2AGZ - chains H and A of the 4 polymer chains in the assembly; structure by X-ray diffraction, 1.60 A resolution.

Chain H:
Protein: Aromatic amine dehydrogenase
Source organism: Alcaligenes faecalis
Notes: EC 1.4.99.4
UniProtKB: P84887 (AAUA_ALCFA); numbering as in UniProt (aligned over 48-182)
Amino-acid sequence (135 residues; each row starts with the number of its first residue):
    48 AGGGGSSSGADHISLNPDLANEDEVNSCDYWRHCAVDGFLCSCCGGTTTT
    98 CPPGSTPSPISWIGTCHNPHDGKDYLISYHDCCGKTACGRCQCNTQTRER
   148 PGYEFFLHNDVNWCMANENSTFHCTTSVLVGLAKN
Not modelled in the structure: 48-67
Modified residues: Trp109 (2-amino-3-(6,7-dioxo-6,7-dihydro-1H-indol-3-yl)-propionic acid; TRQ)
UniProt features mapped onto this chain:
  - active site: Trp109 (Tryptophylquinone 6'-substrate hemiaminal intermediate), Asp128 (Proton acceptor)
  - binding site (substrate): Asp84, Asn156 to Val158
  - site: Thr172 (Transition state stabilizer)
  - modified residue: Trp109 (Tryptophylquinone)
  - cross-link: Trp109 to Trp160 (Tryptophan tryptophylquinone (Trp-Trp))
Disulfide bonds: Cys75-Cys140, Cys81-Cys113, Cys88-Cys171, Cys90-Cys138, Cys91-Cys135, Cys98-Cys129, Cys130-Cys161
Covalently attached groups: covalent link Trp109-Trp160
Bound ions: Zn2+: His114, Asp121
Residues lining bound ligands: (1S)-1-amino-2-(1H-indol-3-yl)ethanol (TSC): Asp84, Gly85, Trp109, Asp128, Asn156, Asp157, Val158, Asn159, Trp160, Phe169, Thr172

Chain A:
Protein: Aromatic amine dehydrogenase
Source organism: Alcaligenes faecalis
Notes: EC 1.4.99.4
UniProtKB: P84888 (AAUB_ALCFA); residues 73-432 here correspond to UniProt positions 30-389 (UniProt number = residue number - 43)
Amino-acid sequence (361 residues; row label = number of the first residue in the row):
    73 REVLTGGHSVSAPQENRIYVMDSVFMHLTESRVHVYDYTNGKFLGMVPTA
   123 FNGHVQVSNDGKKIYTMTTYHERITRGKRSDVVEVWDADKLTFEKEISLP
   173 PKRVQGLNYDGLFRQTTDGKFIVLQNASPATSIGIVDVAKGDYVEDVTAA
   223 AGCWSVIPQPNRPRSFMTICGDGGLLTINLGEDGKVASQSRSKQMFSVKD
   273 DPIFIAPALDKDKAHFVSYYGNVYSADFSGDEVKVDGPWSLLNDEDKAKN
   323 WVPGGYNLVGLHRASGRMYVFMHPDGKEGTHKFPAAEIWVMDTKTKQRVA
   373 RIPGRDALSMTIDQQRNLMLTLDGGNVNVYDISQPEPKLLRTIEGAAEAS
   423 LQVQFHPVGGT
Disulfide bonds: Cys225-Cys242
Residues lining bound ligands: (1S)-1-amino-2-(1H-indol-3-yl)ethanol (TSC): Phe97, Leu100, Phe123, Asn124, Gln177, Gly178, Leu179

How chain H and chain A interact:
Pairs across the interface (67):
  Phe86(H) - Phe97(A)  hydrophobic
  Phe86(H) - Met98(A)  hydrophobic
  Ile107(H) - Pro201(A)
  Gly131(H) - Thr147(A)
  Lys132(H) - Thr147(A)
  Thr133(H) - Thr101(A)
  Thr133(H) - Thr147(A)
  Ala134(H) - Phe97(A)
  Ala134(H) - Met98(A)
  Gly136(H) - Met98(A)
  Gln139(H) - Phe97(A)
  Asn141(H) - Tyr328(A)  hydrogen bond
  Gln143(H) - Glu350(A)
  Gln143(H) - Gly351(A)
  Gln143(H) - His353(A)
  Gln143(H) - Lys354(A)
  Thr144(H) - Glu350(A)
  Arg145(H) - Glu350(A)  salt bridge
  Glu146(H) - Tyr291(A)  hydrogen bond (backbone-side chain)
  Glu146(H) - His353(A)  salt bridge
  Glu146(H) - Lys354(A)  salt bridge
  Arg147(H) - Pro274(A)
  Arg147(H) - Tyr291(A)
  Arg147(H) - Glu350(A)  salt bridge
  Pro148(H) - Ile275(A)
  Pro148(H) - Ile277(A)  hydrophobic
  Pro148(H) - Tyr291(A)
  Gly149(H) - Trp226(A)
  Tyr150(H) - Gly224(A)
  Tyr150(H) - Trp226(A)
  Tyr150(H) - Ile241(A)  hydrophobic
  Tyr150(H) - Gly243(A)
  Tyr150(H) - Phe268(A)
  Tyr150(H) - Pro274(A)
  Tyr150(H) - Ile275(A)  hydrogen bond (side chain-backbone)
  Tyr150(H) - Ile277(A)  hydrophobic
  Glu151(H) - Val270(A)
  Phe152(H) - Ala199(A)  hydrophobic
  Phe152(H) - Pro201(A)
  Phe152(H) - Trp226(A)  hydrophobic
  Phe153(H) - Pro201(A)  hydrophobic
  Asn156(H) - Lys354(A)  hydrogen bond
  Asp157(H) - Gly178(A)
  Asp157(H) - Leu179(A)  hydrogen bond (backbone-backbone)
  Asp157(H) - Tyr181(A)  hydrogen bond
  Asp157(H) - Tyr328(A)
  Asp157(H) - Lys354(A)  salt bridge
  Val158(H) - Gln177(A)
  Val158(H) - Gly178(A)
  Val158(H) - Trp226(A)  hydrophobic
  Asn159(H) - Phe123(A)
  Asn159(H) - Gln177(A)  hydrogen bond (backbone-backbone)
  Trp160(H) - Pro201(A)  hydrophobic
  Met162(H) - Arg151(A)  hydrogen bond (backbone-side chain)
  Met162(H) - Gln177(A)
  Met162(H) - Ala199(A)
  Met162(H) - Pro201(A)  hydrophobic
  Ala163(H) - Ser200(A)
  Asn166(H) - His143(A)  hydrogen bond
  Asn166(H) - Ile146(A)  hydrogen bond (side chain-backbone)
  Asn166(H) - Thr147(A)  hydrogen bond (side chain-backbone)
  Asn166(H) - Arg148(A)
  Ser167(H) - Phe123(A)
  Ser167(H) - His143(A)  hydrogen bond
  Ser167(H) - Arg151(A)
  Ser167(H) - Gln177(A)  hydrogen bond
  Thr168(H) - Ile146(A)  hydrogen bond (side chain-backbone)
Other interface residues (no listed pair), chain H (34 interface residues in all): Asp84, His155, Glu165, Phe169
Other interface residues (no listed pair), chain A (36 interface residues in all): Thr141, Val176, Thr203, Cys242, Tyr292

Summary:
Chain H and chain A form an interface of 34 and 36 residues respectively; the contacts include 14 hydrogen
bonds and 5 salt bridges. Polar pairs include Arg145(H)-Glu350(A), Glu146(H)-His353(A) and
Glu146(H)-Lys354(A). (1S)-1-amino-2-(1H-indol-3-yl)ethanol is bound between chain H and chain A.
Chain H is Aromatic amine dehydrogenase and chain A is Aromatic amine dehydrogenase, both from Alcaligenes
faecalis; the structure, Crystal structure of the carbinolamine intermediate in the reductive half-reaction of
aromatic amine dehydrogenase (AADH) with ..., was determined by X-ray diffraction together with 2AGL, 2AGW,
2AGX, 2AGY, 2AH0 and 2AH1 from the same study.
